PDB entry 9GU1 | electron microscopy, 2.48 A resolution | chains D and L of the 11 polymer chains in the assembly

# Chain D
Molecule: Acetylcholine receptor subunit delta
Organism: Homo sapiens
Reference sequence: Q07001 (ACHD_HUMAN); residues 1-496 here correspond to UniProt positions 22-517 (UniProt number = residue number + 21)
Sequence (496 residues; each row starts with the number of its first residue):
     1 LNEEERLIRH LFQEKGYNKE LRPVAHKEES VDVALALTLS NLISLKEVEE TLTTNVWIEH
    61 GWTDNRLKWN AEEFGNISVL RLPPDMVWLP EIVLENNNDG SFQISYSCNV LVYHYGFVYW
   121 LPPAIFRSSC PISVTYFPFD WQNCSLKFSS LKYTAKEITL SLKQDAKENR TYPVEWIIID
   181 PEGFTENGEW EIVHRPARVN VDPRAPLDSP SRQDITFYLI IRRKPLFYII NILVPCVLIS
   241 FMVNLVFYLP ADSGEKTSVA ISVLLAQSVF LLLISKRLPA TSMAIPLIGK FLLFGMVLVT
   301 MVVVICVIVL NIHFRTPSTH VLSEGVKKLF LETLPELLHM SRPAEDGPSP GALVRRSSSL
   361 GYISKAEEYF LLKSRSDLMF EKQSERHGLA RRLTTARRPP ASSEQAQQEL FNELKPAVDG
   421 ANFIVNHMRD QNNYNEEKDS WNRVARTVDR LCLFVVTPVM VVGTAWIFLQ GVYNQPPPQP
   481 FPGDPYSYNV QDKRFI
Not modelled in the structure: 316-440
Disulfides: Cys130-Cys144
Glycans and other covalent adducts: N-acetylglucosamine (NAG) linked to Asn76, Asn143
UniProt features mapped onto this chain:
  - modified residue: Tyr369 (Phosphotyrosine)
  - glycosylation (N-linked (GlcNAc...) asparagine): Asn76, Asn143

# Chain L
Molecule: Acetylcholine receptor subunit alpha
Organism: Homo sapiens
Reference sequence: P02708 (ACHA_HUMAN); residues 1-437 here correspond to UniProt positions 21-457 (UniProt number = residue number + 20)
Sequence (437 residues; numbered 1 to 437; the number before each row is that of its first residue):
     1 SEHETRLVAK LFKDYSSVVR PVEDHRQVVE VTVGLQLIQL INVDEVNQIV TTNVRLKQQW
    61 VDYNLKWNPD DYGGVKKIHI PSEKIWRPDL VLYNNADGDF AIVKFTKVLL QYTGHITWTP
   121 PAIFKSYCEI IVTHFPFDEQ NCSMKLGTWT YDGSVVAINP ESDQPDLSNF MESGEWVIKE
   181 SRGWKHSVTY SCCPDTPYLD ITYHFVMQRL PLYFIVNVII PCLLFSFLTG LVFYLPTDSG
   241 EKMTLSISVL LSLTVFLLVI VELIPSTSSA VPLIGKYMLF TMVFVIASII ITVIVINTHH
   301 RSPSTHVMPN WVRKVFIDTI PNIMFFSTMK RPSREKQDKK IFTEDIDISD ISGKPGPPPM
   361 GFHSPLIKHP EVKSAIEGIK YIAETMKSDQ ESNNAAAEWK YVAMVMDHIL LGVFMLVCII
   421 GTLAVFAGRL IELNQQG
Not modelled in the structure: 302-398, 435-437
Disulfides: Cys128-Cys142, Cys192-Cys193
Glycans and other covalent adducts: glycan linked to Asn141
Metal / ion sites: Cu ion: Ser1, Glu2, His3
UniProt features mapped onto this chain:
  - glycosylation: Asn141 (N-linked (GlcNAc...) asparagine)
Reported in the primary citation:
  - Cu ion coordination: Ser1 to His3

# How chain D and chain L interact
Contacting residue pairs (67; chain D residue first):
  Asn2(D) with Arg20(L); Val22(L), hydrogen bond (side chain-backbone); His25(L)
  Glu3(D) with His25(L)
  Glu4(D) with Val19(L); Arg20(L), salt bridge
  Glu5(D) with Val19(L)
  Ile8(D) with Val18(L), hydrophobic; Val19(L), hydrophobic
  Asn41(D) with Asn95(L); Tyr127(L)
  Leu42(D) with Tyr127(L)
  Ile43(D) with Asn47(L); Ala96(L); Asp97(L)
  Ser44(D) with Asn47(L)
  Asn55(D) with Asn95(L), hydrogen bond (side chain-backbone); Ala96(L); Phe100(L)
  Trp57(D) with Trp149(L), hydrophobic
  Gly75(D) with His25(L), hydrogen bond (backbone-side chain)
  Ile77(D) with His25(L)
  Arg81(D) with Thr150(L), hydrogen bond (side chain-backbone); Tyr151(L); Asp152(L), salt bridge
  Leu82(D) with Val18(L), hydrophobic
  Pro83(D) with Val18(L)
  Tyr106(D) with Asp89(L); Val91(L), hydrophobic; Ala101(L), hydrophobic
  Cys108(D) with Trp149(L)
  Asn109(D) with Asp89(L); Thr150(L), hydrogen bond; Tyr151(L)
  Leu111(D) with Thr150(L)
  Leu121(D) with Trp149(L), hydrogen bond (backbone-side chain)
  Pro123(D) with Phe100(L), hydrophobic
  Ala124(D) with Phe100(L)
  Ile125(D) with Ala96(L); Asp97(L)
  Thr185(D) with Tyr127(L)
  Glu186(D) with Gln48(L)
  Gly188(D) with Thr267(L); Ser268(L), hydrogen bond (backbone-backbone); Ser269(L), hydrogen bond (backbone-backbone)
  Lys224(D) with Ser268(L), hydrogen bond (backbone-side chain)
  Leu226(D) with Ser268(L), hydrogen bond (backbone-side chain)
  Phe227(D) with Pro265(L); Ser266(L); Ser268(L), hydrogen bond (backbone-side chain)
  Ile230(D) with Val271(L), hydrophobic
  Asn231(D) with Met278(L)
  Ile239(D) with Thr254(L)
  Met242(D) with Ile286(L), hydrophobic; Ile289(L), hydrophobic; Ile290(L), hydrophobic
  Leu245(D) with Ile290(L), hydrophobic
  Tyr248(D) with Val293(L), hydrophobic; Asn297(L), hydrogen bond
  Leu249(D) with Met243(L), hydrophobic; Ile296(L), hydrophobic
  Pro250(D) with Ile296(L)
  Glu255(D) with Met243(L)
  Val259(D) with Met243(L), hydrophobic; Ile247(L), hydrophobic
  Ser262(D) with Ile247(L); Leu251(L)
Also at the interface, not in a pair above, chain D (53 interface residues in all): Met86, Asn187, Pro225, Val234, Pro235, Leu238, Leu265, Ala266, Val269, Phe270, Leu273, Arg277
Also at the interface, not in a pair above, chain L (49 interface residues in all): Glu23, Ile49, Tyr93, Gly98, Glu129, Val155, Leu250, Leu257, Leu258, Val261, Leu279, Met282, His300

# In short
The interface between chain D and chain L involves 53 residues on one side and 49 on the other, with 12
hydrogen bonds and 2 salt bridges. Among the polar pairs are Glu4(D)-Arg20(L), Arg81(D)-Asp152(L) and
Asn2(D)-Val22(L). N-acetylglucosamine is covalently linked to Asn76(D) and Asn143(D). The paper reports Cu ion
coordination by Ser1(L).
Here chain D is Acetylcholine receptor subunit delta and chain L is Acetylcholine receptor subunit alpha, both
from Homo sapiens. Entry 9GU1 (Human adult muscle nAChR in resting state in nanodisc with alpha-bungarotoxin)
was determined by electron microscopy together with 9GU0, 9GU2 and 9GU3 from the same study.
